Entry 8I4M (electron microscopy, 3.81 A resolution); this record covers chains D and F of the 48 polymer chains in the assembly.

# Chain D (and F)
Name: Nozzle protein(gp 23) of the cyanophage P-SCSP1u
From: Prochlorococcus phage P-SCSP1u
Notes: chain F of this document is another copy of the same molecule, construct and numbering; everything in this record applies to it too
Amino-acid sequence (806 residues; row label = number of the first residue in the row):
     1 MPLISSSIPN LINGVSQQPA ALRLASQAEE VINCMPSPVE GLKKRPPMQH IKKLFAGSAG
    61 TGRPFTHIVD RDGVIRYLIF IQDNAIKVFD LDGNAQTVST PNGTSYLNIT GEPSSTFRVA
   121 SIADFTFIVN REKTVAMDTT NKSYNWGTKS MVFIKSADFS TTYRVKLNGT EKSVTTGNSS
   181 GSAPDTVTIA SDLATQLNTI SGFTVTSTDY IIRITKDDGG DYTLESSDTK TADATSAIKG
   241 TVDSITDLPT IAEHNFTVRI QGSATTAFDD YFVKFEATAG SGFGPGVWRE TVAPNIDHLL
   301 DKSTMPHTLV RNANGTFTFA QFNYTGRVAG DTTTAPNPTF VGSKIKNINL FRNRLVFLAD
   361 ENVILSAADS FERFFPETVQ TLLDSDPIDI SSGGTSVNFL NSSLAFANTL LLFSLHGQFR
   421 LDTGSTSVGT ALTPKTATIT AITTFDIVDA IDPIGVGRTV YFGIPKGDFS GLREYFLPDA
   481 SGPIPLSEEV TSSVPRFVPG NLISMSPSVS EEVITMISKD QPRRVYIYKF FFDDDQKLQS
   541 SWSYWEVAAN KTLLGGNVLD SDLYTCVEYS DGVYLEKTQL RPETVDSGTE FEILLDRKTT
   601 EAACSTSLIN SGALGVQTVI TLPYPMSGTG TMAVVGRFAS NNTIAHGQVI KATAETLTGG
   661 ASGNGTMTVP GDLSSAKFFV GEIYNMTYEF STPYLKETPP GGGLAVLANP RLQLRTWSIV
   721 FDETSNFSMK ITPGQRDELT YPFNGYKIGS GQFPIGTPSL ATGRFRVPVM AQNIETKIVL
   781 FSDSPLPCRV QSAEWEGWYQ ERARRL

# How chain D and chain F interact
Contacting residue pairs - 82 pairs, chain D then chain F:
  Gln17(D) - Glu583(F)
  Gln18(D) - Pro38(F)
  Gln18(D) - Val39(F)
  Pro19(D) - Val39(F)
  Pro19(D) - Asp722(F)
  Pro19(D) - Arg789(F)
  Pro19(D) - Gln791(F)
  Leu22(D) - Gln791(F)
  Gly262(D) - Arg289(F)
  Ser391(D) - Asn353(F)
  Gly394(D) - Leu350(F)  hydrogen bond (backbone-backbone)
  Thr395(D) - Val119(F)
  Thr395(D) - Ser121(F)
  Val397(D) - Ser121(F)
  Phe399(D) - Arg71(F)
  Leu415(D) - Asp72(F)
  Leu415(D) - Gly73(F)
  His416(D) - Asp70(F)  salt bridge
  Thr423(D) - Gly429(F)  hydrogen bond (backbone-backbone)
  Thr423(D) - Thr430(F)
  Gly424(D) - Thr426(F)
  Gly424(D) - Ser427(F)
  Gly424(D) - Val428(F)  hydrogen bond (backbone-backbone)
  Gly424(D) - Gly429(F)
  Ser425(D) - Ser427(F)  hydrogen bond
  Thr426(D) - Thr426(F)
  Lys435(D) - Ala431(F)
  Thr436(D) - Gly429(F)
  Thr438(D) - Arg352(F)
  Thr438(D) - Gly429(F)
  Thr440(D) - Val428(F)
  Ala441(D) - Ala407(F)
  Ala441(D) - Asn408(F)
  Ile442(D) - Ala407(F)
  Ile442(D) - Asn408(F)
  Thr443(D) - Gly457(F)
  Thr444(D) - Phe406(F)
  Thr444(D) - Gly455(F)  hydrogen bond (side chain-backbone)
  Thr444(D) - Gly457(F)
  Thr444(D) - Val509(F)
  Phe445(D) - Gly457(F)
  Phe445(D) - Val509(F)  hydrophobic
  Lys466(D) - Glu511(F)  salt bridge
  Lys466(D) - Arg581(F)  hydrogen bond (backbone-side chain)
  Gly467(D) - Arg581(F)
  Ser481(D) - Ser481(F)
  Gly482(D) - Asp479(F)
  Pro483(D) - Asp479(F)
  Ile484(D) - Ala407(F)  hydrophobic
  Ile484(D) - Arg458(F)
  Ile484(D) - Leu477(F)
  Pro485(D) - Arg458(F)
  Leu486(D) - Arg458(F)
  Leu486(D) - Asp534(F)
  Glu488(D) - Asp533(F)
  Ser492(D) - Val39(F)
  Pro495(D) - Glu583(F)
  Arg496(D) - Glu583(F)  salt bridge
  Arg496(D) - Val585(F)
  Ala708(D) - Val720(F)  hydrophobic
  Ala708(D) - Arg764(F)  hydrogen bond (backbone-side chain)
  Asn709(D) - Ser718(F)
  Asn709(D) - Arg764(F)
  Asn709(D) - Glu794(F)
  Gln735(D) - Gln752(F)
  Gln772(D) - Arg764(F)
  Arg802(D) - Thr716(F)
  Arg802(D) - Arg766(F)
  Arg802(D) - Glu796(F)  salt bridge
  Ala803(D) - Leu3(F)
  Arg804(D) - Pro2(F)
  Arg804(D) - Leu3(F)
  Arg804(D) - Ile4(F)
  Arg804(D) - Ser5(F)  hydrogen bond (backbone-backbone)
  Arg805(D) - Ser5(F)
  Arg805(D) - Ser7(F)
  Arg805(D) - Glu794(F)  salt bridge
  Leu806(D) - Ile4(F)  hydrophobic
  Leu806(D) - Ser5(F)  hydrogen bond (backbone-backbone)
  Leu806(D) - Ser6(F)
  Leu806(D) - Leu695(F)  hydrophobic
  Leu806(D) - Trp795(F)  hydrophobic
Interface residues without a listed pair, chain D (68 interface residues in all): Ala20, Ala21, Glu225, Thr265, Asp270, Lys346, Glu361, Asp389, Gly393, Ser396, Arg420, Asp422, Asp446, Pro465, Ser487, Glu489, Pro699, Pro700, Gly701, Ala705, Pro710, Ile774
Interface residues without a listed pair, chain F (69 interface residues in all): Pro9, Glu40, Ala120, Ile122, Ala123, Pro285, Asn349, Asp369, Gln380, Ala405, Val456, Ser510, Leu559, Asp560, Pro582, Leu704

# In short
The interface between chain D and chain F involves 68 residues on one side and 69 on the other; the contacts
include 9 hydrogen bonds and 5 salt bridges. Among the polar pairs are His416(D)-Asp70(F), Lys466(D)-Glu511(F)
and Arg496(D)-Glu583(F).
Both chains are Nozzle protein(gp 23) of the cyanophage P-SCSP1u (Prochlorococcus phage P-SCSP1u). Entry 8I4M
(Portal-tail complex structure of the Cyanophage P-SCSP1u) was determined by electron microscopy, deposited
together with 8I4L.
